6T5V - chain A; structure by X-ray diffraction, 1.31 A resolution.

[Chain A]
Name: GTPase KRas
From: Homo sapiens
UniProt: P01116 (RASK_HUMAN), isoform P01116-2; residue numbers follow UniProt; this construct covers 1-169
Chain sequence (169 residues; numbered 1 to 169; the number before each row is that of its first residue):
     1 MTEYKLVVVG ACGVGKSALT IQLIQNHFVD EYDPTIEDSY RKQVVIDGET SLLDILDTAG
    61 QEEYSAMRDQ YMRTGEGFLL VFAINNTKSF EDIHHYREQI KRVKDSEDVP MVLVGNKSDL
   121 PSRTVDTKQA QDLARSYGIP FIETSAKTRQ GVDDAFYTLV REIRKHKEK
Construct notes: conflict Cys12 (Gly in P01116), Ser51 (Cys in P01116), Leu80 (Cys in P01116), Ser118 (Cys in P01116)
UniProt features mapped onto this chain:
  - motif: Tyr32 to Tyr40 (Effector region)
  - binding site (GTP): Gly10, Ala11, Gly13 to Ala18, Val29 to Thr35, Ala59, Gly60, Asn116, Lys117, Asp119
  - modified residue: Met1 (N-acetylmethionine), Thr2 (N-acetylthreonine), Lys104 (N6-acetyllysine)
  - glycosylation: Thr35 (Microbial infection: O-linked (Glc) threonine)
  - natural variant: Lys5 (K5E: In NS3; K5N: In GASC), Gly10 (G10GG: In AML), Cys12 (G12C: In lung carcinoma; this construct carries the variant), Gly13 (G13D: In GASC, JMML and OES; G13R: In pylocytic astrocytoma), Val14 (V14I: In NS3), Leu19 (L19F: In OES), Gln22 (Q22E: In CFC2; Q22R: In NS3), Pro34 (P34L: In NS3; P34Q: In NS3; P34R: In CFC2), Ile36 (I36M: In NS3), Thr58 (T58I: In NS3), Ala59 (A59T: In GASC), Gly60 (G60R: In CFC2; G60S: In NS3), 8 further natural variant entries in UniProt
  - mutagenesis: Asp38 (D38A: Decreased interaction with MAPKAP1/SIN1), Tyr40 (Y40A: Decreased interaction with MAPKAP1/SIN1), Gln61 (Q61L: Promotes GTP binding)
Metal / ion sites: Mg2+: Ser17 (together with GDP)
Ligand contacts:
  - GDP (guanosine-5'-diphosphate): Ala11, Cys12, Gly13, Val14, Gly15, Lys16, Ser17, Ala18, Phe28, Val29, Asp30, Glu31, Tyr32, Asp57, Asn116, Lys117, Asp119, Leu120, Ser145, Ala146, Lys147
  - MKZ (1-[4-[6-chloranyl-7-(5-methyl-1H-indazol-4-yl)quinazolin-4-yl]piperazin-1-yl]propan-1-one): Val9, Gly10, Cys12, Lys16, Pro34, Thr58, Ala59, Gly60, Gln61, Glu62, Glu63, Tyr64, Arg68, Asp69, Met72, His95, Tyr96, Gln99, Ile100, Arg102, Val103

[Overview]
Bound to chain A: GDP and compound MKZ. Curated annotation (UniProt) lists 20 GTP-binding residues and 3
mutagenesis sites.
Chain A is GTPase KRas (Homo sapiens); the structure, KRasG12C ligand complex, was determined by X-ray
diffraction together with 6T5B and 6T5U from the same study.
